Entry 7S1M (electron microscopy, 2.41 A resolution); this record covers chains B and R of the 6 polymer chains in the assembly.

Chain B:
Protein: Guanine nucleotide-binding protein G(I)/G(S)/G(T) subunit beta-1
Organism: Homo sapiens
UniProtKB: P62873 (GBB1_HUMAN); numbering as in UniProt (aligned over 2-340)
Chain sequence (340 residues; row label = number of the first residue in the row):
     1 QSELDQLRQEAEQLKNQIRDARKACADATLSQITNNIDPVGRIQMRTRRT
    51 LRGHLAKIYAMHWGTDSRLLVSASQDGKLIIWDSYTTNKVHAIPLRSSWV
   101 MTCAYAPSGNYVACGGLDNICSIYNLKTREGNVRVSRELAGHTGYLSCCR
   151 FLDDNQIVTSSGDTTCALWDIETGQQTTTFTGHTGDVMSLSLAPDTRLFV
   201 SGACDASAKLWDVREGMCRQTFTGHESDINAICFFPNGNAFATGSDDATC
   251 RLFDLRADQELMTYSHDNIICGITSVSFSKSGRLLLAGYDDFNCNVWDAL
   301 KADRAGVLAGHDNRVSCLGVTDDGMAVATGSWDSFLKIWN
Sequence notes: expression tag (1)
Swiss-Prot annotation at these positions:
  - modified residue: Ser2 (N-acetylserine), His266 (Phosphohistidine)

Chain R:
Protein: Glucagon-like peptide 1 receptor
Organism: Homo sapiens
UniProtKB: P43220 (GLP1R_HUMAN); numbering as in UniProt (aligned over 24-463)
Chain sequence (491 residues; row label = number of the first residue in the row; numbers below 1 keep their minus sign (Met-8 is residue -8)):
    -8 MKTIIALSYIFCLVFADYKDDDDLEVLFQGPARPQGATVSLWETVQKWRE
    42 YRRQCQRSLTEDPPPATDLFCNRTFDEYACWPDGEPGSFVNVSCPWYLPW
    92 ASSVPQGHVYRFCTAEGLWLQKDNSSLPWRDLSECEESKRGERSSPEEQL
   142 LFLYIIYTVGYALSFSALVIASAILLGFRHLHCTRNYIHLNLFASFILRA
   192 LSVFIKDAALKWMYSTAAQQHQWDGLLSYQDSLSCRLVFLLMQYCVAANY
   242 YWLLVEGVYLYTLLAFSVFSEQWIFRLYVSIGWGVPLLFVVPWGIVKYLY
   292 EDEGCWTRNSNMNYWLIIRLPILFAIGVNFLIFVRVICIVVSKLKANLMC
   342 KTDIKCRLAKSTLTLIPLLGTHEVIFAFVMDEHARGTLRFIKLFTELSFT
   392 SFQGLMVAILYCFVNNEVQLEFRKSWERWRLEHLHIQRDSSMKPLKCPTS
   442 SLSSGATAGSSMYTATCQASCSPAGLEVLFQGPHHHHHHHH
Not modelled in the structure: -8 to 30, 129-137, 339-340, 423-482
Sequence notes: expression tag (-8 to 23, 464-482); conflict Phe260 (Leu in P43220)
Disulfide bonds: Cys46-Cys71, Cys62-Cys104, Cys85-Cys126, Cys226-Cys296
Reported in the primary citation:
  - conformationally variable residues (side-chain flip): Tyr152, Arg310

Chain B / chain R interface:
Residue-residue contacts (10; chain B residue first):
  Arg42(B) with Leu422(R)
  Arg52(B) with Arg170(R)
  Asn293(B) with Leu422(R)
  Val307(B) with Leu422(R), hydrophobic
  Ala309(B) with Arg419(R), hydrogen bond (backbone-side chain)
  Gly310(B) with Arg419(R), hydrogen bond (backbone-side chain)
  His311(B) with Arg419(R)
  Asp312(B) with His171(R); Lys415(R), salt bridge; Arg419(R), salt bridge

In short:
8 residues of chain B face 5 of chain R across their interface; the contacts include 2 hydrogen bonds and 2
salt bridges. Among the polar pairs are Asp312(B)-Lys415(R), Asp312(B)-Arg419(R) and Ala309(B)-Arg419(R). The
paper reports conformational variability at Tyr152(R) and Arg310(R).
Chain B is Guanine nucleotide-binding protein G(I)/G(S)/G(T) subunit beta-1 and chain R is Glucagon-like
peptide 1 receptor, both from Homo sapiens; the structure, Ex4-D-Ala bound to the glucagon-like peptide-1
receptor/g protein complex (conformer 1), was determined by electron microscopy, deposited together with 7S3I.
